Entry 1BUI (X-ray diffraction, 2.65 A resolution); this record covers chains A and B of the 3 polymer chains in the assembly.

== Chain A (and B) ==
Protein: Plasminogen
Organism: Homo sapiens
Notes: EC 3.4.21.7; fragment: Peptidase S1 catalytic domain; chain B of this document is another copy of the same molecule, construct and numbering; everything in this record applies to it too
UniProtKB: P00747 (PLMN_HUMAN); the construct lacks a stretch of the UniProt sequence and is renumbered around it, so the offset changes along the chain: -5 to 11 = UniProt 561-577; 13-60 = UniProt 578-625; 61-94 = UniProt 630-663; 101-146 = UniProt 664-709; 6 more segments
Sequence (250 residues; each row starts with the number of its first residue; note: 10 numbers in that range are skipped by the numbering (no residue carries them; nothing is unmodelled there); a row labelled like 60A-60D holds insertion residues (60A, then the next letters in order); numbers below 1 keep their minus sign (Ala-5 is residue -5)):
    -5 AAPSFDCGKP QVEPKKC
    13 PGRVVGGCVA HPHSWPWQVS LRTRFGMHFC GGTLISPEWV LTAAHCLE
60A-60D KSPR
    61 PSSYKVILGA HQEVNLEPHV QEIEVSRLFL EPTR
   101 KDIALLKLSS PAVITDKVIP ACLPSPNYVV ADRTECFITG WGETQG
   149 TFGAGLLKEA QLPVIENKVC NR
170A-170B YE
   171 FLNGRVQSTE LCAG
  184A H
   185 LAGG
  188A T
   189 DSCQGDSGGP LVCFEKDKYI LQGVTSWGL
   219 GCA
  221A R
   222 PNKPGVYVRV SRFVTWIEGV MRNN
Unresolved in the structure: -5 to -4, 15 (chain B: -5, 15)
Disulfide bonds: Cys1-Cys122, Cys11-Cys20, Cys42-Cys58, Cys136-Cys201, Cys168-Cys182, Cys191-Cys220
Covalently attached groups: compound 0GJ linked to His57, Ser195
Small-molecule neighbours: 0GJ (L-alpha-glutamyl-N-{(1S)-4-{[amino(iminio)methyl]amino}-1-[(1S)-2-chloro-1-hydroxyethyl]butyl}glycinamide): Cys42, Asp189, Ser190, Cys191, Gln192, Gly193, Asp194, Thr213, Ser214, Trp215, Gly216, Leu217, Gly219, Cys220, Pro225, Gly226, Tyr228
Curated features (UniProtKB/Swiss-Prot):
  - active site (Charge relay system): His57, Asp102, Ser195
  - site: Arg15, Val16 (Cleavage)
  - modified residue (Phosphoserine): Ser32, Ser125

== Chain A / chain B interface ==
Pairs across the interface - 9 pairs, chain A then chain B:
  Met39(A) - Ala186(B)
  Met39(A) - Gly187(B)
  Met39(A) - Gly188(B)
  Glu60(A) - Lys9(B)  salt bridge
  Lys60A(A) - Val17(B)
  Lys60A(A) - Gly18(B)
  Arg60D(A) - Gln145(B)
  Gln145(A) - Arg133(B)
  Gln192(A) - Pro13(B)
Also at the interface, not in a pair above, chain B (10 interface residues in all): Val21

== Overview ==
6 residues of chain A and 10 residues of chain B are in contact; the contacts include 1 salt bridge. Its one
salt-bridged contact is Glu60(A)-Lys9(B). Covalently linked compound 0GJ: at Ser195(A). UniProt lists 3
active-site residues on chain A.
Chain A and chain B are both Plasminogen (Homo sapiens); the structure, Structure of the ternary
microplasmin-staphylokinase-microplasmin complex: a proteinase-cofactor-substrate complex in action, was
determined by X-ray diffraction.
